Entry 9G8S (electron microscopy, 3.96 A resolution); this record covers chains D and J of the 51 polymer chains in the assembly.

== Chain D (and J) ==
Molecule: Baseplate J family protein
From: Clostridioides phage phiCD508
Notes: chain J of this document is another copy of the same molecule, construct and numbering; everything in this record applies to it too
UniProt: J9QE72 (J9QE72_9CAUD); numbering as in UniProt (aligned over 1-378)
Sequence (378 residues; each row starts with the number of its first residue):
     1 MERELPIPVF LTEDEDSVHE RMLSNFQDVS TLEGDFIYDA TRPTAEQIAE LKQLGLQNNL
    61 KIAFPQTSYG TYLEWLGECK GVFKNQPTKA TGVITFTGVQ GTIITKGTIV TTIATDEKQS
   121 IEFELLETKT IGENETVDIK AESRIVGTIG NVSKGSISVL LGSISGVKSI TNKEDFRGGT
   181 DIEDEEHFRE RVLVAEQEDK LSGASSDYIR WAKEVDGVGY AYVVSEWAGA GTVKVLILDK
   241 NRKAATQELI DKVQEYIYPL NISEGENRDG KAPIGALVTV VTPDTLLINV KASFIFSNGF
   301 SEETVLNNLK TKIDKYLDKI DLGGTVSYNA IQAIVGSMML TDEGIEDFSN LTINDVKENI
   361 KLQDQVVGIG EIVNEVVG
Not modelled in the structure: 1, 182 (chain J: 1, 376-378)

== Chain D / chain J interface ==
Residue-residue contacts (64; chain D residue first):
  Arg3(D) with Trp75(J); Glu78(J), salt bridge
  Glu4(D) with Trp75(J)
  Leu5(D) with Trp75(J), hydrophobic
  Pro6(D) with Tyr72(J), hydrogen bond (backbone-side chain); Trp75(J)
  Ile7(D) with Tyr72(J)
  Pro8(D) with Tyr72(J)
  Phe10(D) with Glu50(J); Leu51(J), hydrophobic; Leu54(J); Gly55(J)
  Val18(D) with Gln47(J)
  Arg21(D) with Gln47(J)
  Met22(D) with Pro43(J); Thr44(J); Gln47(J)
  Asn25(D) with Glu46(J)
  Phe26(D) with Asp39(J); Pro43(J), hydrophobic
  Ile37(D) with Phe36(J), hydrophobic
  Ala40(D) with Ala40(J), hydrophobic
  Thr44(D) with Thr44(J), hydrogen bond
  Ile48(D) with Leu51(J), hydrophobic
  Leu51(D) with Leu51(J), hydrophobic
  Leu56(D) with Gly55(J); Leu56(J), hydrophobic; Asn59(J)
  Asn59(D) with Asn59(J)
  Leu60(D) with Asn59(J); Ile62(J), hydrophobic; Tyr72(J)
  Ala63(D) with Ala63(J), hydrophobic
  Phe64(D) with Ile62(J); Ala63(J), hydrophobic; Tyr72(J), hydrophobic; Trp75(J), hydrophobic
  Pro65(D) with Cys79(J), hydrophobic
  Gln66(D) with Trp75(J), hydrogen bond (side chain-backbone)
  Thr67(D) with Trp75(J)
  Lys80(D) with Cys79(J), hydrogen bond (side chain-backbone)
  Glu196(D) with Glu78(J); Cys79(J); Gly81(J)
  Glu198(D) with Gly81(J)
  Leu201(D) with Ser202(J), hydrogen bond (backbone-side chain)
  Ser202(D) with Ser202(J), hydrogen bond; Gly203(J); Trp211(J); Lys271(J), hydrogen bond (side chain-backbone); Pro273(J)
  Gly203(D) with Ile274(J)
  Ala204(D) with Gly270(J); Ala272(J); Ile274(J)
  Ser205(D) with Asp269(J); Ile274(J)
  Ser206(D) with Asp269(J), hydrogen bond (backbone-side chain)
  Val223(D) with Gly265(J); Asn267(J), hydrogen bond (backbone-side chain)
  Val224(D) with Asn267(J)
  Ser225(D) with Asn267(J), hydrogen bond; Ile274(J)
  Val233(D) with Ile274(J), hydrophobic
Also at the interface, not in a pair above, chain D (44 interface residues in all): Leu11, Phe36, Thr41, Lys52, Glu226, Gly231
Also at the interface, not in a pair above, chain J (38 interface residues in all): Ile48, Tyr69, Thr71, Leu76, Phe83, Lys200, Gly275

== In short ==
The interface between chain D and chain J involves 44 residues on one side and 38 on the other; the contacts
include 10 hydrogen bonds and 1 salt bridge. Polar pairs include Arg3(D)-Glu78(J), Pro6(D)-Tyr72(J) and
Thr44(D)-Thr44(J).
Chain D and chain J are both Baseplate J family protein (Clostridioides phage phiCD508); the structure, C3
reconstruction of extended phiCD508 needle, was determined by electron microscopy (same publication as 9GB0,
9GB1, 9GB2, 9GB5 and 9GB7).
